PDB entry 7UPM | X-ray diffraction, 2.70 A resolution | chains A and B

[Chain A]
Protein: Tribbles homolog 2
Source organism: Homo sapiens
UniProt: Q92519 (TRIB2_HUMAN); residue numbers follow UniProt; this construct covers 53-313
Chain sequence (264 residues; each row starts with the number of its first residue):
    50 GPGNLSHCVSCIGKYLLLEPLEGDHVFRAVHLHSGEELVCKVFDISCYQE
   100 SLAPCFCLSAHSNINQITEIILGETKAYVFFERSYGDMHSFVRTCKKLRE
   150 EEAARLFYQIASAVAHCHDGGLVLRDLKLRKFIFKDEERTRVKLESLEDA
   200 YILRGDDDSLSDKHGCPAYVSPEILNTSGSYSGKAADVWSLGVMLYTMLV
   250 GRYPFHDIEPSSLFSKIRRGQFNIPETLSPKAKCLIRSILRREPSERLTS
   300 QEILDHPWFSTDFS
Disordered / not traced: 50-54, 313
Sequence notes: expression tag (50-52)

[Chain B]
Protein: Nb4.103 Nanobody
Source organism: synthetic construct
Notes: antibody fragment or engineered binder
Chain sequence (122 residues; each row starts with the number of its first residue):
     1 QVQLQESGGGLVQAGGSLRLSCAASGNISAQAYMGWYRQAPGKERELVAG
    51 ISYGATTYYADSVKGRFTISRDNAKNTVYLQMNSLKPEDTAVYYCAVISA
   101 GGGESIGYHFYWGQGTQVTVSS
Disordered / not traced: 1-2, 41-42, 101-106, 122

[How chain A and chain B interact]
Contacting residue pairs (22; chain A residue first):
  Ser59(A) - Phe110(B)
  Gly62(A) - Tyr108(B)  hydrogen bond (backbone-side chain)
  Leu65(A) - Tyr37(B)
  Leu65(A) - Ile98(B)  hydrophobic
  Leu67(A) - Tyr58(B)
  Glu68(A) - Glu46(B)
  Arg77(A) - Glu46(B)  salt bridge
  Arg77(A) - Tyr58(B)
  Val79(A) - Tyr33(B)
  Leu81(A) - Tyr33(B)
  Leu81(A) - Ile98(B)  hydrophobic
  Leu81(A) - Ala100(B)  hydrophobic
  His82(A) - Gln31(B)
  His82(A) - Ser52(B)
  His82(A) - Tyr53(B)
  Ser83(A) - Ser52(B)
  Ser83(A) - Thr56(B)  hydrogen bond (backbone-side chain)
  Gly84(A) - Tyr33(B)
  Gly84(A) - Ser52(B)
  Gly84(A) - Thr56(B)
  Glu86(A) - Tyr58(B)
  Glu186(A) - Lys64(B)
Other interface residues (no listed pair), chain A (18 interface residues in all): Cys60, Lys63, His80, Glu85, Arg132
Other interface residues (no listed pair), chain B (16 interface residues in all): Leu47, Thr57, Asp61

[Overview]
Chain A and chain B form an interface of 18 and 16 residues respectively, with 2 hydrogen bonds and 1 salt
bridge. Polar pairs include Arg77(A)-Glu46(B), Gly62(A)-Tyr108(B) and Ser83(A)-Thr56(B).
Here chain A is Tribbles homolog 2 (Homo sapiens) and chain B is Nb4.103 Nanobody (synthetic construct). Entry
7UPM (Tribbles (TRIB2) pseudokinase bound to nanobody Nb4.103) was determined by X-ray diffraction.
